Entry 4Z3A (X-ray diffraction, 1.72 A resolution); this record covers chains A and D of the 3 polymer chains in the assembly.

[Chain A]
Name: G/T mismatch-specific thymine DNA glycosylase
Organism: Homo sapiens
Notes: EC 3.2.2.29
Reference sequence: Q13569 (TDG_HUMAN); residues 111-308 here = UniProt positions 111-308
Amino-acid sequence (204 residues; row label = number of the first residue in the row):
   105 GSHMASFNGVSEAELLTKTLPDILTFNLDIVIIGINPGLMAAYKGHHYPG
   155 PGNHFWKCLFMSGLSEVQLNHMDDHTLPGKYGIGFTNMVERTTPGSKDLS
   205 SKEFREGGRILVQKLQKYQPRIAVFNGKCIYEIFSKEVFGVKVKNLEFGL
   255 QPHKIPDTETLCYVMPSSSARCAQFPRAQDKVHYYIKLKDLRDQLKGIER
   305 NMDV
Not modelled in the structure: 302-308
Construct notes: expression tag (105-110)
Swiss-Prot annotation at these positions:
  - cross-link: Lys248 (Glycyl lysine isopeptide (Lys-Gly) (interchain with G-Cter in SUMO2))
  - mutagenesis: Asn140 (N140A: Loss of DNA glycosylase activity but still able to bind DNA), Ala145 (A145G: Increased DNA glycosylase activity on G/T mispairs), His151 (H151A/Q: Increased DNA glycosylase activity on G/T mispairs), Asn191 (N191A: Reduced DNA glycosylase activity on G/T and G/U mispairs), Thr197 (T197A: Reduced DNA glycosylase activity on G/T mispairs), Arg281 (R281A: Restores the DNA-binding ability of the sumoylated form)
From the paper describing this entry:
  - catalytic residues: Asn140

[Chain D]
Molecule: 28-nt DNA strand
Sequence (29 nucleotides; numbered 1 to 28; the number before each row is that of its first residue):
     1 AGCTGTCCATCGCTCAX
    17 XGTACAGAGCTG
Modified residues: ORP (2-deoxy-5-phosphono-ribose) at position 17

[Interface between chain A and chain D]
Contacting residue pairs (43):
  Gly105(A) - DG12(D)  base contact
  Gly105(A) - DC13(D)  hydrogen bond to the base
  Gly105(A) - DT14(D)  hydrogen bond to the sugar
  Ser106(A) - DT14(D)  phosphate contact
  Ser106(A) - DC15(D)  phosphate contact
  His107(A) - DT14(D)  base contact
  Ile139(A) - DG18(D)  sugar contact
  Asn140(A) - AAB_17(D)  sugar contact
  Asn140(A) - ORP_17(D)  base contact
  Gly142(A) - AAB_17(D)  sugar contact
  Gly142(A) - ORP_17(D)  base contact
  Gly154(A) - AAB_17(D)  base contact
  Asn157(A) - AAB_17(D)  base contact
  Asn157(A) - ORP_17(D)  base contact
  Thr197(A) - ORP_17(D)  base contact
  Pro198(A) - ORP_17(D)  base contact
  Gly199(A) - ORP_17(D)  base contact
  Gly199(A) - DG18(D)  phosphate contact
  Ser200(A) - AAB_17(D)  phosphate contact
  Ser200(A) - ORP_17(D)  base contact
  Ser200(A) - DG18(D)  hydrogen bond to the phosphate
  Lys201(A) - DT19(D)  base contact
  Gly231(A) - DT19(D)  phosphate contact
  Lys232(A) - DT19(D)  hydrogen bond to the phosphate
  Lys232(A) - DA20(D)  salt bridge to the phosphate
  Cys233(A) - DT19(D)  hydrogen bond to the phosphate
  Phe252(A) - DA20(D)  phosphate contact
  Pro270(A) - DT19(D)  phosphate contact
  Ser271(A) - DG18(D)  phosphate contact
  Ser271(A) - DT19(D)  hydrogen bond to the phosphate
  Ser273(A) - DA16(D)  sugar contact
  Ser273(A) - AAB_17(D)  sugar contact
  Ser273(A) - ORP_17(D)  base contact
  Ser273(A) - DG18(D)  hydrogen bond to the phosphate
  Ala274(A) - DA16(D)  base contact
  Arg275(A) - DA16(D)  salt bridge to the phosphate
  Arg275(A) - DG18(D)  salt bridge to the phosphate
  Cys276(A) - DG18(D)  base contact
  Cys276(A) - DT19(D)  sugar contact
  Ala277(A) - DG18(D)  base contact
  Gln278(A) - DG18(D)  hydrogen bond to the base
  Gln278(A) - DT19(D)  hydrogen bond to the base
  Gln278(A) - DA20(D)  hydrogen bond to the sugar
Other interface residues (no listed pair), chain A (28 interface residues in all): Pro141, Met144, Met269

[Summary]
28 residues of chain A face 10 of chain D across their interface; the contacts include 10 hydrogen bonds and 3
salt bridges. Among the polar pairs are Gly105(A)-DC13(D), Gln278(A)-DG18(D) and Gln278(A)-DT19(D). Curated
annotation (UniProt) lists 6 mutagenesis sites on chain A. From the paper: the catalytic residue Asn140(A).
Here chain A is G/T mismatch-specific thymine DNA glycosylase (Homo sapiens) and chain D is a 28-nt DNA
strand. Entry 4Z3A (Acetate-free structure of the enzyme-product complex resulting from TDG action on a GU
mismatch) was determined by X-ray diffraction together with 4Z47, 4Z7B, 4Z7Z and 4XEG from the same study.
